Entry 8EA4 (electron microscopy, 3.00 A resolution); this record covers chains W and 1 of the 31 polymer chains in the assembly.

[Chain W]
Molecule: TnsB
Organism: Scytonema hofmannii
Chain sequence (584 residues; row label = number of the first residue in the row):
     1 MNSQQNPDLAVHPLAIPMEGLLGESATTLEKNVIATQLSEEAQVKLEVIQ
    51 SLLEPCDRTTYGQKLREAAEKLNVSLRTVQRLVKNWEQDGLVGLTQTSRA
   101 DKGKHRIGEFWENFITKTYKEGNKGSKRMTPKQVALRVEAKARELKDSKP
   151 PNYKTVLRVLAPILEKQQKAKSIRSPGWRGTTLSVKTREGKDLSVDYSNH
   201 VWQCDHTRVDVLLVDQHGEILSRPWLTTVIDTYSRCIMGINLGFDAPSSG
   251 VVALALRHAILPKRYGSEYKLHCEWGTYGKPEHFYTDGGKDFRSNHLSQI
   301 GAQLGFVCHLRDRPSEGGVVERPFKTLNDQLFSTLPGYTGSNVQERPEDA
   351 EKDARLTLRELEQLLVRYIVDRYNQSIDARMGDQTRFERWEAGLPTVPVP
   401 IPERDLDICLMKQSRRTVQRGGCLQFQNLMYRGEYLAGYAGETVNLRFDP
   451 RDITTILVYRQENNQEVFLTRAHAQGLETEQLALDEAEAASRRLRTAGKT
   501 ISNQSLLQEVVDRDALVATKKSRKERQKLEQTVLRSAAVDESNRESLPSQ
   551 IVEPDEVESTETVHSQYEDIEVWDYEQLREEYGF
Not modelled in the structure: 1-28, 543-584
Bound ions: Mg2+: Asp205, Asp287 (shared with 1 residue of chain 3)
What the authors report for this chain:
  - mutagenesis - Y439A: decreased catalytic activity with TnsC
  - mutagenesis - R432A: unchanged catalytic activity with TnsC
  - mutagenesis - R432A: unchanged catalytic activity (ATP hydrolysis)

[Chain 1]
Molecule: Target-LE
Sequence (141 nucleotides; each row starts with the number of its first residue; numbers below 1 keep their minus sign (DG-51 is residue -51)):
   -51 GTCACAATGACATTAATCTGTCACCGACGACAGATAATTTGTCACTGTAC
    -1 AGTAGAATATAGATGCGCATCTATATAGATGCAAATTGAGTGGCCTTATT
    49 AAATGACTTCTCAACCAGTCAGCACGCCCAGACCAGGGCAC
Not modelled in the structure: -51 to -29, 70-89
Bound ions: Mg2+: DG0 (shared with 1 residue of chain 6; 2 residues of chain X)

[How chain W and chain 1 interact]
Residue-residue contacts - 44 pairs, chain W then chain 1:
  Arg58(W) - DG-26(1)  phosphate contact
  Thr59(W) - DG-26(1)  phosphate contact
  Arg66(W) - DG-26(1)  salt bridge to the phosphate
  Arg77(W) - DC-24(1)  hydrogen bond to the base
  Arg77(W) - DG-23(1)  hydrogen bond to the base
  Lys84(W) - DC-24(1)  salt bridge to the phosphate
  Ser98(W) - DT-14(1)  phosphate contact
  Arg99(W) - DA-16(1)  base contact
  Arg99(W) - DA-15(1)  hydrogen bond to the base
  Arg99(W) - DT-14(1)  hydrogen bond to the sugar
  Asp101(W) - DT-14(1)  phosphate contact
  Asp101(W) - DT-13(1)  phosphate contact
  Lys102(W) - DT-14(1)  salt bridge to the phosphate
  Lys102(W) - DT-13(1)  phosphate contact
  Gly103(W) - DT-14(1)  hydrogen bond to the phosphate
  Gly103(W) - DT-13(1)  hydrogen bond to the phosphate
  Lys104(W) - DT-13(1)  hydrogen bond to the phosphate
  His105(W) - DT-13(1)  phosphate contact
  His105(W) - DT-12(1)  salt bridge to the phosphate
  Arg106(W) - DA-15(1)  base contact
  Arg106(W) - DT-14(1)  hydrogen bond to the base
  Arg106(W) - DT-13(1)  hydrogen bond to the phosphate
  Arg106(W) - DT-12(1)  hydrogen bond to the phosphate
  Ile107(W) - DT-12(1)  hydrogen bond to the phosphate
  Pro150(W) - DG-11(1)  phosphate contact
  Pro151(W) - DG-11(1)  phosphate contact
  Asn152(W) - DG-11(1)  hydrogen bond to the phosphate
  Asn152(W) - DT-10(1)  hydrogen bond to the phosphate
  Lys154(W) - DT-10(1)  base contact
  Lys154(W) - DC-9(1)  base contact
  Thr155(W) - DT-12(1)  sugar contact
  Thr155(W) - DG-11(1)  hydrogen bond to the phosphate
  Arg158(W) - DT-12(1)  base contact
  Arg158(W) - DG-11(1)  hydrogen bond to the base
  Ala246(W) - DT6(1)  phosphate contact
  Ala246(W) - DA7(1)  phosphate contact
  Pro247(W) - DA7(1)  sugar contact
  Lys290(W) - DA7(1)  base contact
  Lys290(W) - DT8(1)  base contact
  Asn295(W) - DA9(1)  phosphate contact
  Asn295(W) - DG10(1)  phosphate contact
  Arg420(W) - DA17(1)  phosphate contact
  Arg420(W) - DT18(1)  salt bridge to the phosphate
  Arg420(W) - DC19(1)  salt bridge to the phosphate
Also at the interface, not in a pair above, chain W (32 interface residues in all): Leu65, Gln80, Lys149, Ser248, Ser294, Met411, Gln527
Also at the interface, not in a pair above, chain 1 (20 interface residues in all): DA-25

[Summary]
32 residues of chain W and 20 residues of chain 1 are in contact; the contacts include 15 hydrogen bonds and 6
salt bridges. Polar contacts include Arg77(W)-DC-24(1), Arg77(W)-DG-23(1) and Arg99(W)-DA-15(1). The paper
reports that Y439A of chain W reduces catalytic activity with TnsC; R432A of chain W leaves catalytic activity
with TnsC unchanged.
Chain W is TnsB (Scytonema hofmannii) and chain 1 is Target-LE; the structure, V-K CAST Transpososome from
Scytonema hofmanni, minor configuration, was determined by electron microscopy together with 8EA3 and 7SVU
from the same study.
